6J4Y - chains B and P of the 26 polymer chains in the assembly; structure by electron microscopy, 4.30 A resolution (low resolution: residue-level contacts below are approximate; hydrogen-bond / salt-bridge calls are withheld).

[Chain B]
Name: DNA-directed RNA polymerase subunit beta
Organism: Komagataella phaffii (strain GS115 / ATCC 20864)
Notes: EC 2.7.7.6
Reference sequence: C4QZQ7 (C4QZQ7_KOMPG); residue numbers follow UniProt; this construct covers 1-1227
Sequence (1227 residues; numbered 1 to 1227; the number before each row is that of its first residue):
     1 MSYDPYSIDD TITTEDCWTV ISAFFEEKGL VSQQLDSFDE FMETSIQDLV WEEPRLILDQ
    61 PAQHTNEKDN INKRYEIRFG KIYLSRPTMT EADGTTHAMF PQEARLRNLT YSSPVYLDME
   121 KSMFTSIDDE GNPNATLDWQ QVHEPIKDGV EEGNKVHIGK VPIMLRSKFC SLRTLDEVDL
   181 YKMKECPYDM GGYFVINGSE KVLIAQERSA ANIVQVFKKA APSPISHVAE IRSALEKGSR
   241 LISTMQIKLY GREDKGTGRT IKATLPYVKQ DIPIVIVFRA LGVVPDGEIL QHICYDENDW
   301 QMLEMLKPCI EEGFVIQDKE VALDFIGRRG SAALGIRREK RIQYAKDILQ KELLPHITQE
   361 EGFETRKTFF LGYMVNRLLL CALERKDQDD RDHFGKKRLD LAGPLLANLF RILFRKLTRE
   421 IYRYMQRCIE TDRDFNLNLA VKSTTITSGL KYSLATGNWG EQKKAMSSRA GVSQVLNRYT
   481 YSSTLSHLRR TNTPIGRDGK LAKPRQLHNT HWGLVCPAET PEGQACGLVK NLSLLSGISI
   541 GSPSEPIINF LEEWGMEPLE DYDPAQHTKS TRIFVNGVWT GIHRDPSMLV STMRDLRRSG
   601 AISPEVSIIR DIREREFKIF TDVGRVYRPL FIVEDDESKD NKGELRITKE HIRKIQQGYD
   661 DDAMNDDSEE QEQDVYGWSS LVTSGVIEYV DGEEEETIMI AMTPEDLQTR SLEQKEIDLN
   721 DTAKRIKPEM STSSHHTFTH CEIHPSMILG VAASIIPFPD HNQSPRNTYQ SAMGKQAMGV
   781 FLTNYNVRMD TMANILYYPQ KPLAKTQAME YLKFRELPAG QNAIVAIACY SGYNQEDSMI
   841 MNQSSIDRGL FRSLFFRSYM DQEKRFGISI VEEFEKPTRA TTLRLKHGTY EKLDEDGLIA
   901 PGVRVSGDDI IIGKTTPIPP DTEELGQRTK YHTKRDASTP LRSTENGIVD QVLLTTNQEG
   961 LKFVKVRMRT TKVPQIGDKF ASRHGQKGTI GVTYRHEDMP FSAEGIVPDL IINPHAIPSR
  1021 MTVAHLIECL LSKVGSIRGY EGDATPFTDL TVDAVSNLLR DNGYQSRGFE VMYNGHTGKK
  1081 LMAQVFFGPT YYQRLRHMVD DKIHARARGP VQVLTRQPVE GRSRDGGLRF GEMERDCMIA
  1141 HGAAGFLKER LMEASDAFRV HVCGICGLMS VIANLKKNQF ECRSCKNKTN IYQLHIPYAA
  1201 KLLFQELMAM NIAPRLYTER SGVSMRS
Not modelled in the structure: 1-8, 65-68, 129-152, 663-674, 712-718, 921-930, 1223-1227
Ion coordination: Zn2+: Cys1163, Cys1166, Cys1182, Cys1185

[Chain P]
Molecule: 16-nt RNA strand
Sequence (16 nucleotides; numbered -5 to 10; the number before each row is that of its first residue; numbers below 1 keep their minus sign (C-5 is residue -5)):
    -5 CCUGGUGUCU UGGGUG
Ion coordination: Mg2+: G10 (shared with 3 residues of chain A)

[Interface between chain B and chain P]
Contacting residue pairs (19):
  Gln474(B) with G6(P); G7(P)
  Arg497(B) with G7(P)
  Glu522(B) with G10(P)
  Gln776(B) with G8(P); U9(P)
  Arg884(B) with G-1(P)
  Leu885(B) with G-1(P)
  Lys886(B) with G-1(P); U0(P)
  His887(B) with G-2(P); G-1(P)
  Arg935(B) with U0(P)
  Lys979(B) with U9(P); G10(P)
  Lys987(B) with G10(P)
  His1097(B) with U9(P)
  Pro1110(B) with U0(P)
  Val1111(B) with U0(P)
Interface residues without a listed pair, chain B (21 interface residues in all): Ala470, Gly471, Arg490, Pro521, Ala772, Asp936, Arg1124
Interface residues without a listed pair, chain P (11 interface residues in all): G1, U2, U5

[In short]
21 residues of chain B face 11 of chain P across their interface. Cys1163(B), Cys1166(B), Cys1182(B) and
Cys1185(B) coordinate Zn2+.
Here chain B is DNA-directed RNA polymerase subunit beta (Komagataella phaffii (strain GS115 / ATCC 20864))
and chain P is a 16-nt RNA strand. Entry 6J4Y (RNA polymerase II elongation complex bound with Elf1 and
Spt4/5, stalled at SHL(-1) of the nucleosome ...) was determined by electron microscopy together with 6IR9,
6J4W, 6J4X, 6J4Z, 6J50 and 6J51 from the same study.
